Entry 8KH9 (X-ray diffraction, 1.42 A resolution); this record covers chain A.

[Chain A]
Molecule: Fibroblast growth factor receptor 4
From: Homo sapiens
Reference sequence: P22455 (FGFR4_HUMAN); residue numbers follow UniProt; this construct covers 454-753
Chain sequence (300 residues; numbered 454 to 753; the number before each row is that of its first residue):
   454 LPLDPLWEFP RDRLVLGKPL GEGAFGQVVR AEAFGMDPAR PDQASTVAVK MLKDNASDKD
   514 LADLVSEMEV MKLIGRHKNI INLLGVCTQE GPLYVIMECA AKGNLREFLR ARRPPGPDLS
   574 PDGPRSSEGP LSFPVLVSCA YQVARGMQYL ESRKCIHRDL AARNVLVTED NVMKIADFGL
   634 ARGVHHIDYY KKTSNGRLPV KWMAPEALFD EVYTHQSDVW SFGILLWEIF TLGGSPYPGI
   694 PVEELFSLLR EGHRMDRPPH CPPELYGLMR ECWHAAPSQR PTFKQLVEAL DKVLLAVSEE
Not modelled in the structure: 753
Sequence notes: engineered mutation Ala-477 (Cys in P22455), Met-550 (Val in P22455), Glu-664 (Arg in P22455)
UniProt features mapped onto this chain:
  - active site: Asp-612 (Proton acceptor)
  - binding site (ATP): Leu-473 to Gly-476, Phe-478 to Val-481, Lys-503
  - modified residue: Ser-573 (Phosphoserine), Tyr-642 (Phosphotyrosine), Tyr-643 (Phosphotyrosine)
  - natural variant: Met-550 (V550M: In breast pleomorphic lobular sample; this construct carries the variant), Pro-712 (P712T: In a lung adenocarcinoma sample)
  - mutagenesis: Lys-503 (K503R: Loss of kinase activity)
Covalent attachments: compound VVW linked to Cys-552
Small-molecule neighbours: VVW (1-[4-[(1R)-1-[3,5-bis(chloranyl)pyridin-4-yl]ethoxy]-5-cyano-pyridin-2-yl]-3-[6-methanoyl-5-[(4-methyl-2-oxidanylidene-piperazin-1-yl)methyl]-3-(2-morpholin-4-ylethoxy)pyridin-2-yl]urea): Leu-473, Gly-474, Val-481, Arg-483, Thr-499, Ala-501, Ile-534, Met-550, Glu-551, Ala-553, Ala-554, Lys-555, Gly-556, Asn-557, Glu-560, Arg-616, Asn-617, Leu-619, Ala-629, Asp-630

[In short]
Covalently linked compound VVW: at Cys-552. From UniProt: active-site residue Asp-612, 9 ATP-binding residues
and one mutagenesis site.
Chain A is Fibroblast growth factor receptor 4 (Homo sapiens); the structure, Crystal structure of
FGFR4(V550M) kinase domain with 8z, was determined by X-ray diffraction (same publication as 8KH6, 8KH7, 8KH8
and 8W5C).
